Entry 3W3A (X-ray diffraction, 3.90 A resolution); this record covers chains G and H of the 8 polymer chains in the assembly.

Chain G:
Molecule: V-type ATP synthase subunit D
Organism: Thermus thermophilus
Notes: EC 3.6.3.14; fragment: subunit d
UniProt: O87880 (VATD_THET8); numbering as in UniProt (aligned over 2-211)
Sequence (210 residues; numbered 2 to 211; the number before each row is that of its first residue):
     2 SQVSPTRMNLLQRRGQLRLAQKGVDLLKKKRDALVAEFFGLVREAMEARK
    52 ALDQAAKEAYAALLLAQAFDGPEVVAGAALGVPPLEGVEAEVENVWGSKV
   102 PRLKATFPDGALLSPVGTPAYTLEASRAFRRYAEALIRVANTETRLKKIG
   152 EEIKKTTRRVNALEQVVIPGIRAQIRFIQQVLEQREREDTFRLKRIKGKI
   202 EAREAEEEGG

Chain H:
Molecule: V-type ATP synthase subunit F
Organism: Thermus thermophilus
Notes: EC 3.6.3.14; fragment: subunit f
UniProt: P74903 (VATF_THET8); numbering as in UniProt (aligned over 1-100)
Sequence (100 residues; each row starts with the number of its first residue):
     1 MAVIADPETAQGFRLAGLEGYGASSAEEAQSLLETLVERGGYALVAVDEA
    51 LLPDPERAVERLMRGRDLPVLLPIAGLKEAFQGHDVEGYMRELVRKTIGF

Chain G / chain H interface:
Pairs across the interface - 50 pairs, chain G then chain H:
  Phe40(G) - Leu93(H)  hydrophobic
  Val43(G) - Tyr89(H)
  Arg44(G) - Tyr89(H)  hydrogen bond (backbone-side chain)
  Met47(G) - Asp85(H)
  Met47(G) - Tyr89(H)
  Lys51(G) - Phe81(H)
  Lys51(G) - Asp85(H)  salt bridge
  Asp54(G) - Ile74(H)
  Asp54(G) - Phe81(H)
  Gln55(G) - Lys78(H)  hydrogen bond (backbone-side chain)
  Gln55(G) - Glu79(H)
  Lys58(G) - Gly76(H)
  Lys58(G) - Lys78(H)
  Tyr61(G) - Thr9(H)
  Tyr61(G) - Ala10(H)
  Tyr61(G) - Gly12(H)
  Tyr61(G) - Phe13(H)  hydrogen bond (side chain-backbone)
  Pro73(G) - Gln11(H)
  Val76(G) - Leu15(H)  hydrophobic
  Ala79(G) - Leu15(H)
  Ala80(G) - Arg14(H)
  Ala80(G) - Leu15(H)
  Leu81(G) - Arg14(H)  hydrogen bond (backbone-backbone)
  Leu81(G) - Leu15(H)  hydrogen bond (backbone-backbone)
  Leu81(G) - Gly17(H)
  Leu81(G) - Leu18(H)
  Leu81(G) - Glu19(H)
  Pro84(G) - Gly17(H)
  Leu86(G) - Met1(H)
  Leu86(G) - Arg39(H)
  Leu86(G) - Tyr42(H)  hydrophobic
  Glu87(G) - Met1(H)
  Glu87(G) - Gly41(H)
  Glu87(G) - Tyr42(H)  hydrogen bond (side chain-backbone)
  Glu87(G) - Ala43(H)  hydrogen bond (side chain-backbone)
  Ser127(G) - Ala16(H)
  Phe130(G) - Gly12(H)
  Phe130(G) - Phe13(H)
  Phe130(G) - Leu15(H)  hydrophobic
  Phe130(G) - Ala16(H)  hydrophobic
  Val140(G) - Leu72(H)  hydrophobic
  Glu144(G) - Leu72(H)
  Leu147(G) - Glu92(H)
  Lys148(G) - Glu56(H)  salt bridge
  Gly151(G) - Glu92(H)
  Gly151(G) - Arg95(H)
  Gly151(G) - Lys96(H)
  Ile154(G) - Lys96(H)
  Ile154(G) - Thr97(H)
  Lys155(G) - Lys96(H)
Interface residues without a listed pair, chain G (35 interface residues in all): Phe39, Arg50, Glu59, Val89, Asp110, Ser115, Thr145, Ile150, Thr158
Interface residues without a listed pair, chain H (34 interface residues in all): Ala2, Leu44, Val70, Gln82

Overview:
Chain G and chain H form an interface of 35 and 34 residues respectively, with 7 hydrogen bonds and 2 salt
bridges. Polar contacts include Lys51(G)-Asp85(H), Lys148(G)-Glu56(H) and Arg44(G)-Tyr89(H).
Chain G is V-type ATP synthase subunit D and chain H is V-type ATP synthase subunit F, both from Thermus
thermophilus; the structure, Crystal structure of V1-ATPase at 3.9 angstrom resolution, was determined by
X-ray diffraction.
